6DVD - chains A and C of the 8 polymer chains in the assembly; structure by X-ray diffraction, 3.90 A resolution.

Chain A:
Name: DNA-directed RNA polymerase subunit alpha
Source organism: Mycobacterium tuberculosis (strain ATCC 25618 / H37Rv)
Notes: EC 2.7.7.6
Reference sequence: P9WGZ1 (RPOA_MYCTU); residues 1-347 here = UniProt positions 1-347
Chain sequence (359 residues; numbered -11 to 347; the number before each row is that of its first residue; numbers below 1 keep their minus sign (Met-11 is residue -11)):
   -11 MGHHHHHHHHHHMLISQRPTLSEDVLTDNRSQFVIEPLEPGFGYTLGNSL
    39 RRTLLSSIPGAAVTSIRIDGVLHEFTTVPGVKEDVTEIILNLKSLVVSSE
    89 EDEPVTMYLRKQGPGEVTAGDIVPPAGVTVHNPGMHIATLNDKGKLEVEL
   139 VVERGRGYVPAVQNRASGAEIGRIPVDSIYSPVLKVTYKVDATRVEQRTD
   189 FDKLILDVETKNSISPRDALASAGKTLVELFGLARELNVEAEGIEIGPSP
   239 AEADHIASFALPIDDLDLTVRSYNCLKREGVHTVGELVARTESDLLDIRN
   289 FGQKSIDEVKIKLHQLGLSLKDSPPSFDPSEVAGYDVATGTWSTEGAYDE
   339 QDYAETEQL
Disordered / not traced: -11 to 1, 227-347
Construct notes: initiating methionine (-11); expression tag (-10 to 0)

Chain C:
Name: DNA-directed RNA polymerase subunit beta
Source organism: Mycobacterium tuberculosis (strain ATCC 25618 / H37Rv)
Notes: EC 2.7.7.6
Reference sequence: P9WGY9 (RPOB_MYCTU); residues 1-1178 here = UniProt positions 1-1178
Chain sequence (1178 residues; numbered 1 to 1178; the number before each row is that of its first residue):
     1 MLEGCILADSRQSKTAASPSPSRPQSSSNNSVPGAPNRVSFAKLREPLEV
    51 PGLLDVQTDSFEWLIGSPRWRESAAERGDVNPVGGLEEVLYELSPIEDFS
   101 GSMSLSFSDPRFDDVKAPVDECKDKDMTYAAPLFVTAEFINNNTGEIKSQ
   151 TVFMGDFPMMTEKGTFIINGTERVVVSQLVRSPGVYFDETIDKSTDKTLH
   201 SVKVIPSRGAWLEFDVDKRDTVGVRIDRKRRQPVTVLLKALGWTSEQIVE
   251 RFGFSEIMRSTLEKDNTVGTDEALLDIYRKLRPGEPPTKESAQTLLENLF
   301 FKEKRYDLARVGRYKVNKKLGLHVGEPITSSTLTEEDVVATIEYLVRLHE
   351 GQTTMTVPGGVEVPVETDDIDHFGNRRLRTVGELIQNQIRVGMSRMERVV
   401 RERMTTQDVEAITPQTLINIRPVVAAIKEFFGTSQLSQFMDQNNPLSGLT
   451 HKRRLSALGPGGLSRERAGLEVRDVHPSHYGRMCPIETPEGPNIGLIGSL
   501 SVYARVNPFGFIETPYRKVVDGVVSDEIVYLTADEEDRHVVAQANSPIDA
   551 DGRFVEPRVLVRRKAGEVEYVPSSEVDYMDVSPRQMVSVATAMIPFLEHD
   601 DANRALMGANMQRQAVPLVRSEAPLVGTGMELRAAIDAGDVVVAEESGVI
   651 EEVSADYITVMHDNGTRRTYRMRKFARSNHGTCANQCPIVDAGDRVEAGQ
   701 VIADGPCTDDGEMALGKNLLVAIMPWEGHNYEDAIILSNRLVEEDVLTSI
   751 HIEEHEIDARDTKLGAEEITRDIPNISDEVLADLDERGIVRIGAEVRDGD
   801 ILVGKVTPKGETELTPEERLLRAIFGEKAREVRDTSLKVPHGESGKVIGI
   851 RVFSREDEDELPAGVNELVRVYVAQKRKISDGDKLAGRHGNKGVIGKILP
   901 VEDMPFLADGTPVDIILNTHGVPRRMNIGQILETHLGWCAHSGWKVDAAK
   951 GVPDWAARLPDELLEAQPNAIVSTPVFDGAQEAELQGLLSCTLPNRDGDV
  1001 LVDADGKAMLFDGRSGEPFPYPVTVGYMYIMKLHHLVDDKIHARSTGPYS
  1051 MITQQPLGGKAQFGGQRFGEMECWAMQAYGAAYTLQELLTIKSDDTVGRV
  1101 KVYEAIVKGENIPEPGIPESFKVLLKELQSLCLNVEVLSSDGAAIELREG
  1151 EDEDLERAAANLGINLSRNESASVEDLA
Disordered / not traced: 1-27, 1154-1178
UniProt features mapped onto this chain:
  - natural variant: Val423 (V423A: In strain: vr1), Leu436 (L436P: In strain: vr2), Ser437 (S437T: In strain: vr3), Gln438 to Asp441 (sequence variant, change not given here; In strain: RJ49), Gln438 (Q438L: In strain: vr4), Phe439 (F439V: In strain: RJ37), Met440 to Asn443 (deletion: In strain: RJ55), Asp441 (D441V: In strain: vr3), Leu449 to Lys452 (sequence variant, change not given here; In strain: RJ48), His451 (H451D: In strain: vr5; H451L: In strain: SP28; H451N: In strain: vr6; H451P: In strain: vr8; H451Q: In strain: vr1; H451R: In strain: vr7), Ser456 (S456L: In strain: vr11 and RJ37; S456Q: In strain: vr9; S456W: In strain: vr10), Leu458 (L458P: In strain: vr12 and SP22)
  - mutagenesis: Glu138 (E138R: Weakens interaction with TRCF and CarD), Ile147 (I147A: Weakens interaction with TRCF and CarD), Lys148 (K148A: Does not affect association with TRCF, but weakens interaction with CarD), Ser149 (S149A: Does not affect association with TRCF, but weakens interaction with CarD)

Interface between chain A and chain C:
Contacting residue pairs (85):
  Arg18(A) with Arg996(C); Asp997(C), salt bridge
  Tyr32(A) with Phe1011(C), hydrophobic; Gly1016(C); Pro1018(C)
  Thr33(A) with Ser1015(C); Glu1017(C), hydrogen bond
  Asn36(A) with Gly1013(C), hydrogen bond (side chain-backbone); Arg1014(C); Ser1015(C); Gly1016(C), hydrogen bond (side chain-backbone)
  Arg39(A) with Glu902(C), hydrogen bond (side chain-backbone); Phe906(C); Gly910(C), hydrogen bond (side chain-backbone)
  Arg40(A) with Glu902(C), hydrogen bond (side chain-backbone); Asp903(C), salt bridge; Gly1013(C), hydrogen bond (side chain-backbone); Arg1014(C)
  Ser44(A) with Glu902(C)
  Leu60(A) with Ile792(C); Gly793(C)
  His61(A) with Ile792(C); Gly793(C); Lys846(C); Val847(C); Ile848(C), hydrogen bond (side chain-backbone)
  Glu62(A) with Lys846(C); Lys876(C), salt bridge
  Phe63(A) with Phe675(C); Ile750(C), hydrophobic; Ile848(C), hydrophobic; Ala874(C), hydrophobic
  Thr64(A) with Phe675(C)
  Thr65(A) with Ala655(C); Asp656(C), hydrogen bond; Lys674(C)
  Gly68(A) with Ser654(C)
  Val69(A) with Ser654(C), hydrogen bond (backbone-side chain); Ala655(C), hydrogen bond (backbone-backbone)
  Lys70(A) with Ala655(C); Ile689(C), hydrogen bond (side chain-backbone); Val690(C), hydrogen bond (side chain-backbone); Asp691(C), salt bridge
  Glu71(A) with Ala655(C)
  Asp72(A) with Lys674(C), salt bridge; Phe675(C); Cys687(C), hydrogen bond
  Thr74(A) with Val619(C); Phe675(C)
  Glu75(A) with Arg620(C)
  Leu78(A) with Val619(C), hydrophobic; Arg620(C)
  Asn79(A) with Arg620(C)
  Lys81(A) with Glu743(C); Asp745(C)
  Asn129(A) with Glu652(C); Val653(C), hydrogen bond (side chain-backbone)
  Lys131(A) with Glu652(C), salt bridge; Tyr657(C), hydrogen bond
  Tyr146(A) with Glu743(C); Lys878(C)
  Gln151(A) with Glu795(C)
  Asn152(A) with Glu795(C), hydrogen bond (backbone-side chain)
  Arg153(A) with Asp783(C), salt bridge; Glu795(C); Asp800(C), salt bridge
  Ile159(A) with Arg791(C); Ile792(C); Gly793(C); Ala794(C), hydrophobic
  Arg161(A) with Lys846(C)
  Ile162(A) with Lys846(C)
  Asp165(A) with Asp745(C); Lys878(C), salt bridge
  Ile167(A) with Glu743(C)
  Lys173(A) with Asp909(C); Thr911(C)
  Val174(A) with Gly910(C)
  Thr175(A) with Ala908(C), hydrogen bond (side chain-backbone); Asp909(C); Gly910(C), hydrogen bond (side chain-backbone)
  Tyr176(A) with Phe906(C); Phe1011(C), hydrophobic; Gly1016(C), hydrogen bond (side chain-backbone)
  Glu197(A) with Arg996(C), salt bridge
Also at the interface, not in a pair above, chain A (44 interface residues in all): Gly29, Leu43, Val66, Pro67, Pro163
Also at the interface, not in a pair above, chain C (53 interface residues in all): Pro688, Asn739, Val742, Val901, Leu907, Pro912, Asp1012

Summary:
44 residues of chain A and 53 residues of chain C are in contact; the contacts include 20 hydrogen bonds and
10 salt bridges. Polar pairs include Arg18(A)-Asp997(C), Arg40(A)-Asp903(C) and Glu62(A)-Lys876(C). Curated
annotation (UniProt) lists 4 mutagenesis sites on chain C.
Here chain A is DNA-directed RNA polymerase subunit alpha and chain C is DNA-directed RNA polymerase subunit
beta, both from Mycobacterium tuberculosis (strain ATCC 25618 / H37Rv). Entry 6DVD (Crystal structure of
Mycobacterium tuberculosis transcription initiation complex(ECF sigma factor L) with 6 nt spacer and ...) was
determined by X-ray diffraction (same publication as 6DV9, 6DVB, 6DVC and 6DVE).
